PDB entry 8WLZ | electron microscopy, 4.45 A resolution (low resolution: residue-level contacts below are approximate; hydrogen-bond / salt-bridge calls are withheld) | chains C and G of the 5 polymer chains in the assembly

[Chain C]
Protein: Spike glycoprotein, Fibritin
Source organism: Bat SARS-like coronavirus WIV1
UniProtKB: chimeric construct of U5WI05, A0A346FJN8: residues 1-1191 from U5WI05 (U5WI05_SARS) positions 1-1191 (same numbers); residues 1194-1219 from A0A346FJN8 positions 458-483 (UniProt number = residue number - 736)
Amino-acid sequence (1271 residues; row label = number of the first residue in the row):
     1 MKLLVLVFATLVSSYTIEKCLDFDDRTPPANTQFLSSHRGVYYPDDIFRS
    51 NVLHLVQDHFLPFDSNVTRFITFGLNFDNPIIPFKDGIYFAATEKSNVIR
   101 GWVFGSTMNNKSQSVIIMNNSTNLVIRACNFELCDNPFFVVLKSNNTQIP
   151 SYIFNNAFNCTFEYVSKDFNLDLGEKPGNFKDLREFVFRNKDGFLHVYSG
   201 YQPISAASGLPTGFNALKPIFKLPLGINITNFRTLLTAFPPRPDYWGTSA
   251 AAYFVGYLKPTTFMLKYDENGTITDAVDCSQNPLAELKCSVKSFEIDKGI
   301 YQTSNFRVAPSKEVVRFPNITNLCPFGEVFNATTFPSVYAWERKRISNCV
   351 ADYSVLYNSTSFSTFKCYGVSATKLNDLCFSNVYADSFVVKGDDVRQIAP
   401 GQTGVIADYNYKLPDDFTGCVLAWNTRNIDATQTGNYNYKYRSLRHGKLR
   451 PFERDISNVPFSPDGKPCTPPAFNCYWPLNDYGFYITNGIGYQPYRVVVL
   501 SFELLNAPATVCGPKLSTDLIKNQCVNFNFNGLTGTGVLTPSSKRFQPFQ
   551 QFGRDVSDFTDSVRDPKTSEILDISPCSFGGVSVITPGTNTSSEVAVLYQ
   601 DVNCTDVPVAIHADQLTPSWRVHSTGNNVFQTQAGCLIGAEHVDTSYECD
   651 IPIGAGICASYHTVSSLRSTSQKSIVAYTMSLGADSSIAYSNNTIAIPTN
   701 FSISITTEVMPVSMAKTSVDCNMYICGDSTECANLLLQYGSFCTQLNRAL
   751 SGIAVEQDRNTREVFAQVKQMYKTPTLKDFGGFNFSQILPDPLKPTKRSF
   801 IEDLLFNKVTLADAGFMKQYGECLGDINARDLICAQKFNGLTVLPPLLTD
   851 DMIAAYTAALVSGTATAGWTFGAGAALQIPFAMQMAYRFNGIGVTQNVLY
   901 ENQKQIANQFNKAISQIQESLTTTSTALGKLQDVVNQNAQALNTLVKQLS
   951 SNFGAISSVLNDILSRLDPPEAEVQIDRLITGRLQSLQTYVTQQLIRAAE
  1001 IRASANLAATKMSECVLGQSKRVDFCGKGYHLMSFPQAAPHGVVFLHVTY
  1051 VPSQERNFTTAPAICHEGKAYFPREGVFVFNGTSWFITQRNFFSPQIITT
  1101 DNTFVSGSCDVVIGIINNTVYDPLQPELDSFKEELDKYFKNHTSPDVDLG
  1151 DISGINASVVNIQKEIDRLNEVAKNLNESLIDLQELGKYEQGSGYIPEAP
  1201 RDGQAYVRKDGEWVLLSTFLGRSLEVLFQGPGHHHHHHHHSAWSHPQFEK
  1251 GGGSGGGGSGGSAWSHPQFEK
Unresolved in the structure: 1-18, 610-625, 812-836, 1128-1271
Differences from the reference sequence: conflict Pro969 (Lys in U5WI05), Pro970 (Val in U5WI05); linker (1192-1193); expression tag (1220-1271)
Disulfide bonds: Cys20-Cys134, Cys129-Cys160, Cys279-Cys289, Cys324-Cys349, Cys367-Cys420, Cys379-Cys512, Cys468-Cys475, Cys525-Cys577, Cys604-Cys636, Cys649-Cys658, Cys721-Cys743, Cys726-Cys732, Cys1015-Cys1026, Cys1065-Cys1109
Covalent attachments: N-acetylglucosamine (NAG) linked to Asn66, Asn110, Asn120, Asn159, Asn228, Asn270, Asn319, Asn590, Asn603, Asn692, Asn700, Asn784, Asn1057, Asn1081, Asn1117

[Chain G]
Protein: Processed angiotensin-converting enzyme 2
Source organism: Homo sapiens
UniProtKB: Q9BYF1 (ACE2_HUMAN); residue numbers follow UniProt; this construct covers 19-615
Amino-acid sequence (603 residues; numbered 19 to 621; the number before each row is that of its first residue):
    19 STIEEQAKTFLDKFNHEAEDLFYQSSLASWNYNTNITEENVQNMNNAGDK
    69 WSAFLKEQSTLAQMYPLQEIQNLTVKLQLQALQQNGSSVLSEDKSKRLNT
   119 ILNTMSTIYSTGKVCNPDNPQECLLLEPGLNEIMANSLDYNERLWAWESW
   169 RSEVGKQLRPLYEEYVVLKNEMARANHYEDYGDYWRGDYEVNGVDGYDYS
   219 RGQLIEDVEHTFEEIKPLYEHLHAYVRAKLMNAYPSYISPIGCLPAHLLG
   269 DMWGRFWTNLYSLTVPFGQKPNIDVTDAMVDQAWDAQRIFKEAEKFFVSV
   319 GLPNMTQGFWENSMLTDPGNVQKAVCHPTAWDLGKGDFRILMCTKVTMDD
   369 FLTAHHEMGHIQYDMAYAAQPFLLRNGANEGFHEAVGEIMSLSAATPKHL
   419 KSIGLLSPDFQEDNETEINFLLKQALTIVGTLPFTYMLEKWRWMVFKGEI
   469 PKDQWMKKWWEMKREIVGVVEPVPHDETYCDPASLFHVSNDYSFIRYYTR
   519 TLYQFQFQEALCQAAKHEGPLHKCDISNSTEAGQKLFNMLRLGKSEPWTL
   569 ALENVVGAKNMNVRPLLNYFEPLFTWLKDQNKNSFVGWSTDWSPYADHHH
   619 HHH
Unresolved in the structure: 616-621
Differences from the reference sequence: expression tag (616-621)
Swiss-Prot annotation at these positions:
  - region (Interaction with SARS-CoV spike glycoprotein): Asp30 to Tyr41, Met82 to Pro84, Lys353 to Arg357
  - active site: Glu375 (Proton acceptor), His505 (Proton donor)
  - binding site (chloride): Arg169, Trp477, Lys481
  - binding site (substrate): Arg273, His345, Pro346, Tyr515
  - binding site (Zn(2+)): His374, His378, Glu402
  - glycosylation (N-linked (GlcNAc...) asparagine): Asn53, Asn90, Asn103, Asn322, Asn432, Asn546
  - mutagenesis: Ser19 (S19P: Increases slightly the interaction with RBD domain of SARS-CoV-2 spike protein), Gln24 to Lys26 (Slightly inhibits interaction with SARS-CoV spike glycoprotein), Gln24 (Q24T: Increases slightly the interaction with RBD domain of SARS-CoV-2 spike protein), Ala25 (A25V: Increases slightly the interaction with RBD domain of SARS-CoV-2 spike protein), Thr27 (T27Y: Increases slightly the interaction with RBD domain of SARS-CoV-2 spike protein. In sACE2.v2.2; increases interaction with RBD domain of SARS-CoV-2 spike protein ...), Leu29 (L29F: Increases slightly the interaction with RBD domain of SARS-CoV-2 spike protein), Lys31 (K31D: Abolishes interaction with SARS-CoV spike glycoprotein; K31Y: Increases slightly the interaction with RBD domain of SARS-CoV-2 spike protein), Asn33 (N33D: Increases slightly the interaction with RBD domain of SARS-CoV-2 spike protein), His34 (H34A: Increases slightly the interaction with RBD domain of SARS-CoV-2 spike protein), Glu37 (E37A: No effect on interaction with SARS-CoV spike glycoprotein), Asp38 (D38A: No effect on interaction with SARS-CoV spike glycoprotein), Leu39 (L39R: Increases slightly the interaction with RBD domain of SARS-CoV-2 spike protein), 48 further mutagenesis entries in UniProt
Disulfide bonds: Cys133-Cys141, Cys344-Cys361, Cys530-Cys542

[Chain C / chain G interface]
Pairs across the interface - 46 pairs, chain C then chain G:
  Arg427(C) with Gln325(G); Glu329(G)
  Tyr437(C) with Asp38(G); Gln42(G)
  Tyr441(C) with His34(G)
  Ser443(C) with His34(G)
  Leu444(C) with Thr27(G)
  Phe461(C) with Thr27(G)
  Pro463(C) with Ser19(G); Gln24(G); Thr27(G)
  Asp464(C) with Ser19(G); Gln24(G)
  Phe473(C) with Leu79(G); Met82(G)
  Asn474(C) with Gln24(G)
  Tyr476(C) with Thr27(G); Phe28(G); Lys31(G); Leu79(G); Tyr83(G)
  Trp477(C) with Lys31(G); Glu35(G)
  Asn480(C) with His34(G); Glu35(G)
  Gly483(C) with Lys353(G)
  Tyr485(C) with Asp38(G); Tyr41(G); Gln42(G); Leu45(G); Lys353(G)
  Thr487(C) with Tyr41(G); Leu45(G); Asn330(G); Asp355(G); Arg357(G)
  Asn488(C) with Tyr41(G); Lys353(G)
  Gly489(C) with Lys353(G); Gly354(G); Asp355(G)
  Ile490(C) with Thr324(G)
  Tyr492(C) with Glu37(G); Lys353(G); Arg393(G)
  Gln493(C) with Gln325(G)
Other interface residues (no listed pair), chain C (24 interface residues in all): Gln433, Ile486, Gly491
Other interface residues (no listed pair), chain G (25 interface residues in all): Gly326

[Overview]
The interface between chain C and chain G involves 24 residues on one side and 25 on the other. Covalently
linked N-acetylglucosamine: at Asn66(C), Asn110(C), Asn120(C), Asn159(C), Asn228(C) and Asn270(C) and 9 more.
Chain C is Spike glycoprotein, Fibritin (Bat SARS-like coronavirus WIV1) and chain G is Processed
angiotensin-converting enzyme 2 (Homo sapiens); the structure, Cryo-EM structure of the WIV1 S-hACE2 complex,
was determined by electron microscopy (same publication as 8WLU, 8WLY and 8WQ0).
